PDB entry 8A8J | electron microscopy, 3.10 A resolution | chains A and B of the 4 polymer chains in the assembly

# Chain A (and B)
Name: DNA replication and repair protein RecF
Organism: Thermus thermophilus HB8
Notes: chain B of this document is another copy of the same molecule, construct and numbering; everything in this record applies to it too
UniProt: Q5SLM9 (Q5SLM9_THET8); numbering as in UniProt (aligned over 1-343)
Sequence (344 residues; each row starts with the number of its first residue; numbering starts at 0):
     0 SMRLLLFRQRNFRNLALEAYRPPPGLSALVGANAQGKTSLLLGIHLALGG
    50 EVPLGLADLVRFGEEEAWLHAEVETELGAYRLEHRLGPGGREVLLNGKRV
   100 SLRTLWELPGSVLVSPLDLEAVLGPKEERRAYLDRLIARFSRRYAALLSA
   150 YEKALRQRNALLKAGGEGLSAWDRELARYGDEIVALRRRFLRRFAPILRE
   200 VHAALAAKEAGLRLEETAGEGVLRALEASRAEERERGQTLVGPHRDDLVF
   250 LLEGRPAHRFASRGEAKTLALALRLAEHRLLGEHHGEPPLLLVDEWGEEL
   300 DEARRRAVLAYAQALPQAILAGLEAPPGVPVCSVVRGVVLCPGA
Disordered / not traced: 0, 342-343
Differences from the reference sequence: expression tag (0)
Ion coordination: Mg2+: Thr37 (together with AMP-PNP)
Ligand contacts:
  - AMP-PNP (ANP; phosphoaminophosphonic acid-adenylate ester), molecule 1: Arg12, Asn13, Ala31, Asn32, Ala33, Gln34, Gly35, Lys36, Thr37, Ser38, Asp57, Val59, Arg60, Phe61
  - AMP-PNP (ANP), molecule 2: Phe259, Ser261, Arg262, Gly263, Glu264

# Chain A / chain B interface
Contacting residue pairs (24; chain A residue first):
  Ala31(A) - Asp300(B)
  Asn32(A) - Glu298(B)
  Asn32(A) - Asp300(B)
  Asn32(A) - Arg303(B)  hydrogen bond
  Asp57(A) - Arg258(B)  salt bridge
  Asp57(A) - Phe259(B)
  Phe61(A) - Phe259(B)  hydrophobic
  Pro115(A) - Arg262(B)
  Arg254(A) - Phe61(B)
  Arg258(A) - Asp57(B)  salt bridge
  Phe259(A) - Asp57(B)
  Phe259(A) - Phe61(B)  hydrophobic
  Arg262(A) - Pro115(B)
  Glu264(A) - Ala33(B)
  Glu297(A) - Glu297(B)
  Glu298(A) - Asn32(B)
  Glu298(A) - Glu297(B)
  Glu298(A) - Glu298(B)
  Leu299(A) - Asn32(B)
  Leu299(A) - Leu322(B)
  Asp300(A) - Ala31(B)
  Asp300(A) - Asn32(B)
  Arg303(A) - Asn32(B)  hydrogen bond
  Leu322(A) - Leu299(B)
Other interface residues (no listed pair), chain A (21 interface residues in all): Ala33, Leu53, Ser261, Gly263, Glu294
Other interface residues (no listed pair), chain B (20 interface residues in all): Leu53, Arg254, Ser261, Gly263, Glu264

# Summary
21 residues of chain A and 20 residues of chain B are in contact; the contacts include 2 hydrogen bonds and 2
salt bridges. Polar pairs include Asp57(A)-Arg258(B) and Asn32(A)-Arg303(B). Bound to chain A: AMP-PNP.
Both chains are DNA replication and repair protein RecF (Thermus thermophilus HB8). Entry 8A8J (Complex of
RecF and DNA from Thermus thermophilus) was determined by electron microscopy, deposited together with 8A93,
8AB0 and 8BPR.
